Entry 5TN1 (X-ray diffraction, 2.06 A resolution); this record covers chains A and B of the 4 polymer chains in the assembly.

# Chain A (and B)
Name: Estrogen receptor
Source organism: Homo sapiens
Notes: fragment: ligand-binding domain; chain B of this document is another copy of the same molecule, construct and numbering; everything in this record applies to it too
UniProtKB: P03372 (ESR1_HUMAN); numbering as in UniProt (aligned over 298-554)
Sequence (257 residues; each row starts with the number of its first residue):
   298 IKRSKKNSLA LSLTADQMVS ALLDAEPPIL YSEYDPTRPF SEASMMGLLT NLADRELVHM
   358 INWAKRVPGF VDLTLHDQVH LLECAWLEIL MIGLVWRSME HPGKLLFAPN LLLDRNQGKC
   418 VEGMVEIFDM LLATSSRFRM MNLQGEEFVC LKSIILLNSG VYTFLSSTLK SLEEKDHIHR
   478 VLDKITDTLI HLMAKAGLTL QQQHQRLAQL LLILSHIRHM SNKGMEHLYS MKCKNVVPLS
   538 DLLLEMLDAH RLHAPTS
Not modelled in the structure: 298-300, 332-334, 549-554 (chain B: 298-303, 462-463, 551-554)
Construct notes: engineered mutation Ser537 (Tyr in P03372)
Residues lining bound ligands: 7FR ((9beta,13alpha,17Z)-17-{[4-(propan-2-yl)phenyl]imino}estra-1,3,5(10)-trien-3-ol): Met343, Leu346, Thr347, Leu349, Ala350, Glu353, Leu384, Leu387, Met388, Leu391, Arg394, Phe404, Met421, Ile424, Gly521, His524, Leu525, Met528

# How chain A and chain B interact
Pairs across the interface (59; chain A residue first):
  Glu423(A) with Arg548(B), salt bridge
  Ala430(A) with Tyr459(B)
  Arg434(A) with Tyr459(B), hydrogen bond; His476(B)
  Ile451(A) with Leu509(B), hydrophobic
  Asn455(A) with Leu509(B); His513(B), hydrogen bond (backbone-side chain)
  Ser456(A) with His513(B)
  Val458(A) with His513(B)
  Tyr459(A) with Ala430(B); Arg434(B), hydrogen bond; Ile510(B); His513(B)
  His476(A) with Arg434(B)
  Asp480(A) with Gln502(B); Gln506(B), hydrogen bond
  Thr483(A) with His501(B); Ala505(B)
  Asp484(A) with Gln498(B), hydrogen bond; His501(B), salt bridge; Gln502(B), hydrogen bond
  Ile487(A) with His501(B)
  Leu497(A) with Leu497(B), hydrophobic
  Gln498(A) with Asp484(B), hydrogen bond
  His501(A) with Thr483(B); Ile487(B); His501(B); Leu504(B)
  Gln502(A) with Asp480(B); Thr483(B); Asp484(B), hydrogen bond
  Leu504(A) with His501(B)
  Ala505(A) with Thr483(B); Leu508(B), hydrophobic
  Gln506(A) with Asp480(B), hydrogen bond
  Leu508(A) with Ala505(B), hydrophobic; Leu509(B), hydrophobic
  Leu509(A) with Ile451(B), hydrophobic; Asn455(B), hydrogen bond (backbone-side chain)
  Ile510(A) with Tyr459(B)
  Leu511(A) with Leu509(B), hydrophobic; Ser512(B), hydrogen bond (backbone-side chain)
  Ser512(A) with Ser512(B), hydrogen bond (backbone-side chain); Arg515(B), hydrogen bond
  His513(A) with Asn455(B), hydrogen bond (side chain-backbone); Ser456(B), hydrogen bond (side chain-backbone); Tyr459(B); Arg515(B), hydrogen bond
  Arg515(A) with Ser512(B); His513(B); His516(B)
  His516(A) with Arg515(B), hydrogen bond; Asn519(B), hydrogen bond
  Asn519(A) with His516(B), hydrogen bond; Asn519(B), hydrogen bond
  Lys520(A) with His547(B), hydrogen bond (side chain-backbone); Leu549(B)
  Glu523(A) with Glu523(B)
  His547(A) with Lys520(B)
Interface residues without a listed pair, chain A (36 interface residues in all): Met427, Met437, Thr460, Leu479
Interface residues without a listed pair, chain B (37 interface residues in all): Gly457, Val458, Thr460, Asp473, Leu479, Leu511

# In short
36 residues of chain A face 37 of chain B across their interface; the contacts include 21 hydrogen bonds and 2
salt bridges. Among the polar pairs are Glu423(A)-Arg548(B), Asp484(A)-His501(B) and Arg434(A)-Tyr459(B).
Bound to chain A: compound 7FR.
Both chains are Estrogen receptor (Homo sapiens). Entry 5TN1 (Crystal Structure of the ER-alpha Ligand-binding
Domain (Y537S) in Complex with the estradiol derivative,
(8S,9S,13S,14S,E)-17-((4-isopropylphenyl)imino)-13-methyl-7,8,9,11,12,13,14,15,16,17-decahydro-6H-cyclopenta[a]phenanthren-3-ol)
was determined by X-ray diffraction, deposited together with 5KR9, 5KRA, 5KRC, 5KRF, 5KRH, 5KRI and 43 further
entries.
